Entry 8C5E (X-ray diffraction, 1.65 A resolution); this record covers chains A and B.

# Chain A (and B)
Protein: Oxygen-insensitive NAD(P)H nitroreductase
Source organism: Escherichia coli
Notes: EC 1.-.-.-, 1.5.1.34; chain B of this document is another copy of the same molecule, construct and numbering; everything in this record applies to it too
UniProtKB: P38489 (NFSB_ECOLI); numbering as in UniProt (aligned over 2-217)
Amino-acid sequence (216 residues; numbered 2 to 217; the number before each row is that of its first residue):
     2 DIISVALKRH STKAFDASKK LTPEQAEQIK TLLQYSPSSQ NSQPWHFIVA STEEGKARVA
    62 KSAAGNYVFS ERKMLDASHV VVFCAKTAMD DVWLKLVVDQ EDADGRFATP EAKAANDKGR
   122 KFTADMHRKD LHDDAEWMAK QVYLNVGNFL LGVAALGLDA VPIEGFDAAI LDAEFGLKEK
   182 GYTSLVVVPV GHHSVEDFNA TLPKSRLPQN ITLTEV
Differences from the reference sequence: engineered mutation Q41 (Thr in P38489), S71 (Asn in P38489), T124 (Phe in P38489)
Residues lining bound ligands:
  - FMN (flavin mononucleotide), molecule 1: R10, H11, S12, K14, S71, K74, Y144, V162, P163, I164, E165, G166, N200, K205, R207
  - FMN, molecule 2: P38, S39, S40, Q41, N42, Q142, L145
  - nicotinic acid (NIO), molecule 1: K14, E165, G166
  - nicotinic acid (NIO), molecule 2: S40, Q41, T124
What the authors report for this chain:
  - binding site for flavin mononucleotide: S71, K74, K205, R207
  - binding site for nicotinic acid: Q41
  - mutagenesis - T41Q/N71S/F124T, N71S: increased catalytic activity on CB1954 (citing earlier work)
  - mutagenesis - T41Q: decreased catalytic activity on CB1954 (citing earlier work)
  - mutagenesis - T41Q/N71S/F124T: decreased catalytic activity on NADH
  - mutagenesis - T41Q/N71S/F124T/M127V: increased growth in response to CB1954
  - mutagenesis - T41Q/N71S/F124T/M127V: increased catalytic activity on CB1954

# How chain A and chain B interact
Pairs across the interface - 140 pairs, chain A then chain B:
  I3(A) - G153(B)
  I3(A) - A156(B)  hydrophobic
  I3(A) - L157(B)  hydrophobic
  I4(A) - Q29(B)
  I4(A) - L33(B)  hydrophobic
  L8(A) - T32(B)
  L8(A) - Y36(B)  hydrophobic
  R10(A) - P38(B)
  Q29(A) - I4(B)
  K31(A) - Q210(B)
  K31(A) - L214(B)
  K31(A) - E216(B)  salt bridge
  T32(A) - Q210(B)
  L33(A) - I4(B)  hydrophobic
  Q35(A) - R207(B)  hydrogen bond (backbone-side chain)
  Q35(A) - L208(B)  hydrogen bond (side chain-backbone)
  Q35(A) - P209(B)
  Q35(A) - Q210(B)  hydrogen bond
  Y36(A) - L8(B)  hydrophobic
  Y36(A) - K205(B)
  Y36(A) - R207(B)  hydrogen bond (backbone-side chain)
  S37(A) - R207(B)  hydrogen bond (backbone-side chain)
  P38(A) - R10(B)
  P38(A) - R207(B)
  S40(A) - E165(B)  hydrogen bond
  N42(A) - S206(B)  hydrogen bond (side chain-backbone)
  N42(A) - R207(B)  hydrogen bond
  Q44(A) - R207(B)
  Q44(A) - L208(B)  hydrogen bond (side chain-backbone)
  H47(A) - I212(B)  hydrogen bond (side chain-backbone)
  H47(A) - T213(B)  hydrogen bond (side chain-backbone)
  H47(A) - L214(B)
  H47(A) - T215(B)  hydrogen bond
  F48(A) - T213(B)  hydrogen bond (backbone-backbone)
  F48(A) - L214(B)
  F48(A) - T215(B)  hydrogen bond (backbone-backbone)
  I49(A) - T215(B)
  I49(A) - V217(B)  hydrophobic
  V50(A) - L214(B)  hydrophobic
  V50(A) - T215(B)  hydrogen bond (backbone-backbone)
  V50(A) - E216(B)
  V50(A) - V217(B)  hydrogen bond (backbone-backbone)
  A51(A) - V217(B)
  S52(A) - V217(B)  hydrogen bond (backbone-backbone)
  T53(A) - V217(B)  hydrogen bond (side chain-backbone)
  G56(A) - V217(B)
  N67(A) - F123(B)
  W94(A) - L208(B)  hydrophobic
  W94(A) - I212(B)  hydrophobic
  L97(A) - L208(B)  hydrophobic
  L97(A) - I212(B)  hydrophobic
  Q101(A) - S206(B)  hydrogen bond (backbone-side chain)
  Q101(A) - R207(B)
  Q101(A) - P209(B)
  E102(A) - S206(B)  hydrogen bond (backbone-side chain)
  D105(A) - P204(B)
  D105(A) - K205(B)
  D105(A) - S206(B)  hydrogen bond
  D105(A) - R207(B)
  R107(A) - N200(B)  hydrogen bond
  R107(A) - L203(B)
  R107(A) - P204(B)  hydrogen bond (side chain-backbone)
  R107(A) - S206(B)
  E137(A) - E137(B)
  W138(A) - E165(B)  hydrogen bond
  A140(A) - K141(B)
  K141(A) - A140(B)
  K141(A) - Y144(B)
  Q142(A) - Y144(B)
  Q142(A) - E165(B)  hydrogen bond
  Y144(A) - K141(B)
  Y144(A) - Q142(B)
  Y144(A) - L145(B)
  L145(A) - Y144(B)
  L145(A) - V147(B)  hydrophobic
  L145(A) - G148(B)
  V147(A) - L145(B)  hydrophobic
  G148(A) - L145(B)
  G148(A) - G148(B)
  G148(A) - N149(B)
  N149(A) - G148(B)
  N149(A) - N149(B)
  N149(A) - L152(B)
  L151(A) - P38(B)  hydrophobic
  L152(A) - N149(B)
  L152(A) - G153(B)
  G153(A) - I3(B)
  G153(A) - L152(B)
  A156(A) - I3(B)  hydrophobic
  L157(A) - I3(B)  hydrophobic
  E165(A) - S40(B)  hydrogen bond
  E165(A) - W138(B)  hydrogen bond
  E165(A) - Q142(B)  hydrogen bond
  N200(A) - R107(B)  hydrogen bond
  L203(A) - R107(B)
  P204(A) - D105(B)
  P204(A) - R107(B)  hydrogen bond (backbone-side chain)
  K205(A) - Y36(B)
  S206(A) - N42(B)  hydrogen bond (backbone-side chain)
  S206(A) - Q101(B)  hydrogen bond (side chain-backbone)
  S206(A) - E102(B)  hydrogen bond (side chain-backbone)
  S206(A) - D105(B)  hydrogen bond
  S206(A) - R107(B)
  R207(A) - Q35(B)
  R207(A) - Y36(B)  hydrogen bond (side chain-backbone)
  R207(A) - S37(B)  hydrogen bond (side chain-backbone)
  R207(A) - P38(B)
  R207(A) - N42(B)  hydrogen bond
  R207(A) - Q44(B)
  R207(A) - Q101(B)
  R207(A) - D105(B)
  L208(A) - Q35(B)  hydrogen bond (backbone-side chain)
  L208(A) - Q44(B)  hydrogen bond (backbone-side chain)
  L208(A) - W94(B)  hydrophobic
  L208(A) - L97(B)  hydrophobic
  P209(A) - Q35(B)
  P209(A) - Q101(B)
  Q210(A) - K31(B)
  Q210(A) - Q35(B)  hydrogen bond
  I212(A) - H47(B)  hydrogen bond (backbone-side chain)
  I212(A) - W94(B)  hydrophobic
  I212(A) - L97(B)  hydrophobic
  T213(A) - H47(B)  hydrogen bond (backbone-side chain)
  T213(A) - F48(B)  hydrogen bond (backbone-backbone)
  L214(A) - K31(B)
  L214(A) - H47(B)
  L214(A) - F48(B)
  L214(A) - V50(B)  hydrophobic
  T215(A) - H47(B)  hydrogen bond
  T215(A) - F48(B)  hydrogen bond (backbone-backbone)
  T215(A) - I49(B)
  T215(A) - V50(B)  hydrogen bond (backbone-backbone)
  E216(A) - K31(B)  salt bridge
  E216(A) - V50(B)
  V217(A) - I49(B)  hydrophobic
  V217(A) - V50(B)  hydrogen bond (backbone-backbone)
  V217(A) - A51(B)
  V217(A) - S52(B)  hydrogen bond (backbone-backbone)
  V217(A) - T53(B)  hydrogen bond (backbone-side chain)
  V217(A) - G56(B)
Interface residues without a listed pair, chain A (70 interface residues in all): A7, L34, W46, R59, Y68, V98, G106, M127, F176
Interface residues without a listed pair, chain B (71 interface residues in all): A7, E28, L34, W46, Y68, V98, G106, M127, L151, F176, L186

# Summary
70 residues of chain A face 71 of chain B across their interface; the contacts include 49 hydrogen bonds and 2
salt bridges. Polar pairs include K31(A)-E216(B), Q35(A)-R207(B) and Q35(A)-L208(B). From the paper: a binding
site for flavin mononucleotide at S71(A), K74(A) and K205(A) among others; T41Q/N71S/F124T, N71S and
T41Q/N71S/F124T/M127V of chain A increase catalytic activity on CB1954.
Both chains are Oxygen-insensitive NAD(P)H nitroreductase (Escherichia coli). Entry 8C5E (E. coli
NfsB-T41Q/N71S/F124T mutant bound to nicotinic acid) was determined by X-ray diffraction, deposited together
with 8C5F, 8C5P, 8CCV and 8CJ0.
